Entry 6EKO (X-ray diffraction, 2.28 A resolution); this record covers chains A and B of the 4 polymer chains in the assembly.

== Chain A (and B) ==
Protein: Restriction endonuclease PfoI
Organism: Pseudomonas fluorescens
Notes: EC 3.1.21.4; engineered mutation(s): K187A; chain B of this document is another copy of the same molecule, construct and numbering; everything in this record applies to it too
Sequence (312 residues; each row starts with the number of its first residue):
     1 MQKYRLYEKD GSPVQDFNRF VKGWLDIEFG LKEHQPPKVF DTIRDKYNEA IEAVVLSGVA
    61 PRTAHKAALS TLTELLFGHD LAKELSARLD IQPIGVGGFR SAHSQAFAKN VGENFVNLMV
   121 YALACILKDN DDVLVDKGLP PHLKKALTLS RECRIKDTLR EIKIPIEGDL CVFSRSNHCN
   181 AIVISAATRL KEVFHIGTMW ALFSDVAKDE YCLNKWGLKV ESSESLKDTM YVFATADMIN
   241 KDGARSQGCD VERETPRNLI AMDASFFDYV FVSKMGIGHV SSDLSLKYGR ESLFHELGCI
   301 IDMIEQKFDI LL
Modified / non-standard residues: Mse1, Mse119, Mse199, Mse230, Mse238, Mse262, Mse275, Mse303 (selenomethionine); Cys179 (s,S-(2-hydroxyethyl)thiocysteine; CME)
Metal / ion sites: Ca2+ site 1: Gln15, Asp131 (shared with Glu28(B) of chain B); Ca2+ site 2: Glu28 (shared with Gln15(B), Asp131(B) of chain B); Ca2+ site 3: Asp169, Ala186 (shared with 1 residue of chain F)
Reported in the primary citation:
  - catalytic residues: Glu113, Glu167, Asp169
  - Ca2+ coordination: Asp169, Ala186
  - mutagenesis - R100A, E167A, D169A: abolished catalytic activity
  - mutagenesis - F99A, E113A (50-fold): decreased catalytic activity
  - mutagenesis - E167A: unchanged binding to the 14-nt DNA strand
  - mutagenesis - E113A, D169A: decreased binding to the 14-nt DNA strand
  - binding site for the 14-nt DNA strand: Leu76 to Leu81, Phe99, Arg100, Phe107, Lys109, Arg189, Lys191, Mse238 to Asn240, Ile239 to Cys249
  - binding site for the 14-nt DNA strand: Phe99, Arg100, Gln105, Lys191, Glu192, Arg257
  - specificity-determining residues: Arg189, Lys191, Glu192, Gln247, Arg257
  - contacts within the chain: Lys109-Glu113
  - conformationally variable residues (helix shift, loop rearrangement, order/disorder transition): Gly78 to Val111, Phe99 to Leu127, Ile239 to Cys249
  - self-association interface (contacts with another copy of this molecule): Gly78 to Val111, Arg151 to Glu167, Glu192 to Leu218, Thr255 to Phe266, Tyr288 to Leu293

== Chain A / chain B interface ==
Residue-residue contacts (67; chain A residue first):
  Ile94(A) - Gly243(B)
  Ile94(A) - Ala244(B)
  Gly97(A) - Ala82(B)
  Gly97(A) - Phe107(B)
  Phe99(A) - Phe107(B)  hydrophobic
  Phe107(A) - Gly97(B)
  Phe107(A) - Phe99(B)  hydrophobic
  Arg151(A) - Ser265(B)  hydrogen bond
  Arg151(A) - Phe266(B)
  Ile155(A) - Arg290(B)
  Ile155(A) - Glu291(B)
  Ile155(A) - Ser292(B)
  Lys156(A) - Tyr288(B)
  Arg160(A) - Thr255(B)
  Arg160(A) - Pro256(B)  hydrogen bond (side chain-backbone)
  Arg160(A) - Arg257(B)
  Arg160(A) - Asn258(B)
  Arg160(A) - Ala261(B)
  Ile162(A) - Asn258(B)
  Ile162(A) - Mse262(B)  hydrophobic
  Ile162(A) - Ser265(B)
  Lys163(A) - Asn258(B)  hydrogen bond (backbone-side chain)
  Lys163(A) - Leu259(B)
  Glu192(A) - Ile196(B)
  His195(A) - Mse199(B)
  Ile196(A) - Glu192(B)
  Ile196(A) - Ile196(B)  hydrophobic
  Thr198(A) - Mse199(B)
  Mse199(A) - His195(B)
  Mse199(A) - Thr198(B)
  Mse199(A) - Mse199(B)  hydrophobic
  Mse199(A) - Mse262(B)  hydrophobic
  Leu202(A) - Trp216(B)
  Phe203(A) - Mse262(B)  hydrophobic
  Phe203(A) - Phe266(B)  hydrophobic
  Asp205(A) - Trp216(B)  hydrogen bond
  Asp209(A) - Tyr211(B)  hydrogen bond
  Asp209(A) - Lys215(B)  salt bridge
  Tyr211(A) - Asp209(B)  hydrogen bond
  Tyr211(A) - Tyr211(B)  hydrophobic
  Cys212(A) - Lys215(B)
  Lys215(A) - Asp209(B)  salt bridge
  Lys215(A) - Cys212(B)
  Trp216(A) - Leu202(B)
  Trp216(A) - Asp205(B)  hydrogen bond
  Trp216(A) - Phe266(B)
  Gly243(A) - Ile94(B)
  Ala244(A) - Ile94(B)
  Thr255(A) - Arg160(B)
  Pro256(A) - Arg160(B)  hydrogen bond (backbone-side chain)
  Arg257(A) - Arg160(B)
  Asn258(A) - Arg160(B)
  Asn258(A) - Ile162(B)
  Asn258(A) - Lys163(B)  hydrogen bond (side chain-backbone)
  Leu259(A) - Lys163(B)
  Ala261(A) - Arg160(B)
  Mse262(A) - Ile162(B)  hydrophobic
  Mse262(A) - Ile164(B)  hydrophobic
  Mse262(A) - Mse199(B)  hydrophobic
  Ser265(A) - Arg151(B)  hydrogen bond
  Phe266(A) - Arg151(B)
  Phe266(A) - Phe203(B)  hydrophobic
  Phe266(A) - Trp216(B)
  Tyr288(A) - Lys156(B)
  Arg290(A) - Ile155(B)
  Glu291(A) - Ile155(B)
  Ser292(A) - Ile155(B)
Also at the interface, not in a pair above, chain A (51 interface residues in all): Ala82, Gly95, Ser104, Ala108, Cys153, Glu161, Ile164, Pro165, Val193, Trp200, Val206, Asp263, Leu293
Also at the interface, not in a pair above, chain B (51 interface residues in all): Gly98, Ser104, Ala108, Cys153, Glu161, Pro165, Val193, Trp200, Val206, Asn240, Leu293

== In short ==
Chain A and chain B each contribute 51 residues to their interface, with 10 hydrogen bonds and 2 salt bridges.
Among the polar pairs are Asp209(A)-Lys215(B), Arg151(A)-Ser265(B) and Arg160(A)-Pro256(B). The paper reports
catalytic residues Glu113(A), Glu167(A) and Asp169(A); R100A, E167A and D169A of chain A abolish catalytic
activity; 5 substitutions were tested in all.
Chain A and chain B are both Restriction endonuclease PfoI (Pseudomonas fluorescens); the structure, Crystal
structure of Type IIP restriction endonuclease PfoI with cognate DNA, was determined by X-ray diffraction.
